9ICQ - chains T and A of the 3 polymer chains in the assembly; structure by X-ray diffraction, 2.90 A resolution.

Chain T:
Molecule: 7-nt DNA strand
Sequence (7 nucleotides; each row starts with the number of its first residue):
     2 CATCTGT

Chain A:
Molecule: Protein (DNA polymerase beta (e.c.2.7.7.7))
Organism: Homo sapiens
Reference sequence: P06746 (DPOB_HUMAN); residues 2-335 here correspond to UniProt positions 1-334 (UniProt number = residue number - 1)
Chain sequence (335 residues; numbered 1 to 335; the number before each row is that of its first residue):
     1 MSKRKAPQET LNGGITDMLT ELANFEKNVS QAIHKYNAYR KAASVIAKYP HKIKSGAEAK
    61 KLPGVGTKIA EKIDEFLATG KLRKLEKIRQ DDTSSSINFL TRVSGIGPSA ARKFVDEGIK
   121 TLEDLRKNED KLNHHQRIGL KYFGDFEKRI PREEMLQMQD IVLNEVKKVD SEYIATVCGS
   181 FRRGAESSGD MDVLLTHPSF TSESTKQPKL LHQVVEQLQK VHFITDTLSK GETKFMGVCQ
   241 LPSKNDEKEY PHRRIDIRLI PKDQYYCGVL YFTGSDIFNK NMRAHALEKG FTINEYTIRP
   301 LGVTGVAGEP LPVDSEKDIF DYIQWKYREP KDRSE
Unresolved in the structure: 1-8
Metal / ion sites: Na+ site 1: Lys60, Leu62; Na+ site 2: Thr101, Val103, Ile106 (shared with 1 residue of chain P); Mn2+: Asp190 (together with 2'-deoxyadenosine 5'-triphosphate)
Ligand contacts: 2'-deoxyadenosine 5'-triphosphate (DTP): Arg149, Gly179, Ser180, Phe181, Arg183, Ser187, Ser188, Gly189, Asp190, Asp192
UniProt features mapped onto this chain:
  - binding site (K(+)): Lys61
  - binding site (Na(+)): Lys61

Chain T / chain A interface:
Residue-residue contacts - 12 pairs, chain T then chain A:
  DC2(T) - Lys234(A)  base contact
  DA3(T) - Thr233(A)  hydrogen bond to the phosphate
  DA3(T) - Lys234(A)  phosphate contact
  DT4(T) - Ser229(A)  phosphate contact
  DT4(T) - Lys230(A)  phosphate contact
  DT4(T) - Gly231(A)  phosphate contact
  DT4(T) - Glu232(A)  hydrogen bond to the phosphate
  DT4(T) - Thr233(A)  hydrogen bond to the phosphate
  DT4(T) - Lys234(A)  hydrogen bond to the phosphate
  DC5(T) - Ser229(A)  sugar contact
  DC5(T) - Lys230(A)  hydrogen bond to the phosphate
  DT6(T) - Asn133(A)  phosphate contact
Also at the interface, not in a pair above, chain A (8 interface residues in all): Tyr296

In short:
5 residues of chain T and 8 residues of chain A are in contact; the contacts include 5 hydrogen bonds. Among
the polar pairs are DA3(T)-Thr233(A), DT4(T)-Glu232(A) and DT4(T)-Thr233(A). Ligands of chain A:
2'-deoxyadenosine 5'-triphosphate.
Here chain T is a 7-nt DNA strand and chain A is Protein (DNA polymerase beta (e.c.2.7.7.7)) (Homo sapiens).
Entry 9ICQ (DNA polymerase beta (pol B) (e.c.2.7.7.7) complexed with six base pairs of DNA; soaked in the ...)
was determined by X-ray diffraction, deposited together with 1ZQT, 7ICE, 7ICF, 7ICG, 7ICH, 7ICI and 39 further
entries.
